Entry 20GS (X-ray diffraction, 2.45 A resolution); this record covers chains A and B.

# Chain A (and B)
Protein: Glutathione S-transferase
From: Homo sapiens
Notes: EC 2.5.1.18; chain B of this document is another copy of the same molecule, construct and numbering; everything in this record applies to it too
UniProtKB: P09211 (GSTP1_HUMAN); residue numbers follow UniProt; this construct covers 1-209
Chain sequence (209 residues; numbered 1 to 209; the number before each row is that of its first residue):
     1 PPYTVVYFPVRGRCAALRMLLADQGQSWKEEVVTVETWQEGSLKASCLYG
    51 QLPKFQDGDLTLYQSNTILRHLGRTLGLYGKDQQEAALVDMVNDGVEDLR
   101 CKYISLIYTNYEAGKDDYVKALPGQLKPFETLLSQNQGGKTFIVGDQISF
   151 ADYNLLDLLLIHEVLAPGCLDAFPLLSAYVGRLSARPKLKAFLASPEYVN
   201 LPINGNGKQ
Disordered / not traced: 1
Ligand contacts: cibacron blue (CBD): Tyr7, Phe8, Val10, Arg13, Ile104, Tyr108, Gly205

# Chain A / chain B interface
Contacting residue pairs - 49 pairs, chain A then chain B:
  Leu48(A) - Met91(B)  hydrophobic
  Leu48(A) - Pro128(B)
  Leu48(A) - Leu132(B)  hydrophobic
  Tyr49(A) - Met91(B)  hydrogen bond (side chain-backbone)
  Tyr49(A) - Val92(B)
  Tyr49(A) - Gly95(B)
  Leu60(A) - Gln84(B)
  Tyr63(A) - Met91(B)
  Gln64(A) - Asp94(B)
  Gln64(A) - Gly95(B)
  Gln64(A) - Asp98(B)  hydrogen bond
  Asn66(A) - Asp94(B)
  Thr67(A) - Ala87(B)
  Thr67(A) - Asp90(B)
  Thr67(A) - Met91(B)  hydrogen bond (side chain-backbone)
  Thr67(A) - Asp94(B)  hydrogen bond
  Arg70(A) - Arg70(B)
  Arg70(A) - Asp90(B)
  His71(A) - Ala87(B)
  Arg74(A) - Tyr79(B)
  Arg74(A) - Gln83(B)
  Arg74(A) - Ala86(B)
  Arg74(A) - Ala87(B)
  Arg74(A) - Asp90(B)  salt bridge
  Thr75(A) - Gln83(B)
  Tyr79(A) - Arg74(B)  hydrogen bond
  Gln83(A) - Arg74(B)
  Gln83(A) - Thr75(B)  hydrogen bond (side chain-backbone)
  Gln84(A) - Leu60(B)
  Ala86(A) - Arg74(B)
  Ala87(A) - Thr67(B)
  Ala87(A) - His71(B)
  Ala87(A) - Arg74(B)
  Leu88(A) - Leu60(B)  hydrophobic
  Asp90(A) - Thr67(B)
  Asp90(A) - Arg70(B)
  Asp90(A) - Arg74(B)  salt bridge
  Met91(A) - Leu48(B)  hydrophobic
  Met91(A) - Tyr49(B)  hydrogen bond (backbone-side chain)
  Met91(A) - Tyr63(B)
  Met91(A) - Thr67(B)  hydrogen bond (backbone-side chain)
  Val92(A) - Tyr49(B)
  Asp94(A) - Gln64(B)
  Asp94(A) - Asn66(B)
  Asp94(A) - Thr67(B)  hydrogen bond
  Gly95(A) - Tyr49(B)
  Gly95(A) - Gln64(B)
  Asp98(A) - Gln64(B)  hydrogen bond
  Pro128(A) - Leu48(B)
Also at the interface, not in a pair above, chain A (29 interface residues in all): Asp59, Thr61, Leu62, Phe129, Leu132
Also at the interface, not in a pair above, chain B (28 interface residues in all): Thr61, Leu62, Leu88, Phe129

# Overview
The interface between chain A and chain B involves 29 residues on one side and 28 on the other, with 10
hydrogen bonds and 2 salt bridges. Polar contacts include Arg74(A)-Asp90(B), Tyr49(A)-Met91(B) and
Gln64(A)-Asp98(B). Ligands of chain A: cibacron blue.
Both chains are Glutathione S-transferase (Homo sapiens). Entry 20GS (Glutathione S-transferase P1-1 complexed
with cibacron blue) was determined by X-ray diffraction together with 12GS, 13GS, 18GS and 19GS from the same
study.
